Entry 9BDX (X-ray diffraction, 3.60 A resolution); this record covers chains A and B of the 4 polymer chains in the assembly.

Chain A (and B):
Name: Transcription factor p65
Organism: Mus musculus
Notes: chain B of this document is another copy of the same molecule, construct and numbering; everything in this record applies to it too
UniProt: Q04207 (TF65_MOUSE); residues 19-304 here = UniProt positions 19-304
Amino-acid sequence (287 residues; each row starts with the number of its first residue):
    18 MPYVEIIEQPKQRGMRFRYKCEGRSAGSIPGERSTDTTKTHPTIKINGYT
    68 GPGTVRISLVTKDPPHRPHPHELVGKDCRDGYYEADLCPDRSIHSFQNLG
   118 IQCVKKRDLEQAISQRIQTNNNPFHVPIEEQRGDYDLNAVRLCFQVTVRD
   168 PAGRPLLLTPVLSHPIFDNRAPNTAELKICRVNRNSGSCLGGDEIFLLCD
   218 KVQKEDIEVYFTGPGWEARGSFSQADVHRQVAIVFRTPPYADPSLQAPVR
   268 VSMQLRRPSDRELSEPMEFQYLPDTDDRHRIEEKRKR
Unresolved in the structure: 18, 295-304 (chain B: 292-304)
Differences from the reference sequence: initiating methionine (18)
Curated features (UniProtKB/Swiss-Prot):
  - motif: Lys301 to Arg304 (Nuclear localization signal)
  - modified residue: Cys38 (Cysteine persulfide), Lys122 (N6-acetyllysine), Lys123 (N6-acetyllysine), Thr176 (Phosphothreonine), Lys218 (N6-acetyllysine), Lys221 (N6-acetyllysine), Thr254 (Phosphothreonine), Ser276 (Phosphoserine), Ser281 (Phosphoserine)
  - cross-link (Glycyl lysine isopeptide (Lys-Gly)): Lys37 (interchain with G-Cter in SUMO3), Lys122 (interchain with G-Cter in SUMO3), Lys123 (interchain with G-Cter in SUMO3)
  - mutagenesis: Cys38 (C38S: Abolishes sulfhydration and impairs interaction with RPS3), Ser281 (S281A/E: Abolishes DNA-binding and transcriptional activity)

Interface between chain A and chain B:
Residue-residue contacts - 25 pairs, chain A then chain B:
  Cys197(A) - His245(B)
  Arg198(A) - Asp243(B)  salt bridge
  Asn200(A) - Asn200(B)
  Asn200(A) - Phe213(B)
  Glu211(A) - Asn200(B)
  Phe213(A) - Val199(B)
  Phe213(A) - Asn200(B)
  Phe213(A) - Leu215(B)  hydrophobic
  Leu215(A) - His245(B)
  Cys216(A) - His245(B)  hydrogen bond (backbone-side chain)
  Asp217(A) - His245(B)
  Asp217(A) - Arg246(B)  salt bridge
  Asp243(A) - Arg198(B)  salt bridge
  His245(A) - Leu215(B)
  His245(A) - Cys216(B)  hydrogen bond (side chain-backbone)
  His245(A) - Val248(B)
  Arg246(A) - Cys216(B)
  Arg246(A) - Asp217(B)  salt bridge
  Arg246(A) - Val248(B)
  Val248(A) - His245(B)
  Val248(A) - Arg246(B)
  Val248(A) - Val248(B)  hydrophobic
  Ala249(A) - Leu215(B)  hydrophobic
  Val251(A) - Arg198(B)
  Val251(A) - Leu215(B)  hydrophobic
Other interface residues (no listed pair), chain A (15 interface residues in all): Val199
Other interface residues (no listed pair), chain B (16 interface residues in all): Cys197, Lys218, Ala242, Ala249, Val251

In short:
Chain A and chain B form an interface of 15 and 16 residues respectively; the contacts include 2 hydrogen
bonds and 4 salt bridges. Polar pairs include Arg198(A)-Asp243(B), Asp217(A)-Arg246(B) and
Cys216(A)-His245(B). Curated annotation (UniProt) lists 2 mutagenesis sites on chain A.
Chain A and chain B are both Transcription factor p65 (Mus musculus); the structure, NF-kappaB RelA homo-dimer
bound to CG-centric kappaB DNA, was determined by X-ray diffraction, deposited together with 9BDU, 9BDV and
9BDW.
